PDB entry 8HX0 | electron microscopy, 2.90 A resolution | chains B and L of the 12 polymer chains in the assembly

# Chain B (and L)
Molecule: Putative starvation-induced DNA protecting protein/Ferritin and Dps
Organism: Mycolicibacterium smegmatis MC2 155
Notes: chain L of this document is another copy of the same molecule, construct and numbering; everything in this record applies to it too
Reference sequence: A0QXB7 (A0QXB7_MYCS2); numbering as in UniProt (aligned over 1-161)
Sequence (161 residues; each row starts with the number of its first residue):
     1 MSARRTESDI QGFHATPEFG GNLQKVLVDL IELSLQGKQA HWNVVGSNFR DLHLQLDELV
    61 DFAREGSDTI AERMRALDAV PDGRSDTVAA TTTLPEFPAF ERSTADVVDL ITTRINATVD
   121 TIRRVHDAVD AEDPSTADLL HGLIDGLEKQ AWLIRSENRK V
Not modelled in the structure: 1 (chain L: fully traced)
From the paper describing this entry:
  - mutagenesis - R4E/R5E/R102E/R114E: decreased binding to DNA

# Chain B / chain L interface
Residue-residue contacts (23):
  Asn48(B) - Asn48(L)
  Asp51(B) - Asn48(L)
  Asp51(B) - Arg50(L)  salt bridge
  Asp51(B) - Asp51(L)
  Leu54(B) - Arg50(L)
  Gln55(B) - Arg50(L)
  Glu58(B) - Arg50(L)  salt bridge
  Trp152(B) - His53(L)
  Leu153(B) - Phe49(L)
  Ser156(B) - Gly46(L)  hydrogen bond (backbone-backbone)
  Ser156(B) - Phe49(L)
  Glu157(B) - Gly46(L)
  Glu157(B) - Ser47(L)
  Glu157(B) - Asn48(L)  hydrogen bond (side chain-backbone)
  Glu157(B) - Phe49(L)
  Arg159(B) - Val45(L)
  Arg159(B) - Gly46(L)
  Arg159(B) - Glu101(L)  salt bridge
  Lys160(B) - Ser47(L)
  Val161(B) - Val45(L)  hydrophobic
  Val161(B) - Glu101(L)
  Val161(B) - Arg102(L)
  Val161(B) - Ser103(L)
Other interface residues (no listed pair), chain L (12 interface residues in all): Trp42

# Overview
The chain B/chain L interface involves 12 residues from each chain; the contacts include 2 hydrogen bonds and
3 salt bridges. Polar contacts include Asp51(B)-Arg50(L), Glu58(B)-Arg50(L) and Arg159(B)-Glu101(L). From the
paper: R4E/R5E/R102E/R114E of chain B reduce binding to DNA.
Chain B and chain L are both Putative starvation-induced DNA protecting protein/Ferritin and Dps
(Mycolicibacterium smegmatis MC2 155); the structure, Cryo-EM structure of MsDps2 from Mycobacterium
smegmatis, was determined by electron microscopy, deposited together with 8HWZ and 8HX1.
